Entry 3W97 (X-ray diffraction, 3.20 A resolution); this record covers chains F and J of the 10 polymer chains in the assembly.

# Chain F
Protein: Histone H4
Source organism: Homo sapiens
UniProtKB: P62805 (H4_HUMAN); residues 0-102 here correspond to UniProt positions 1-103 (UniProt number = residue number + 1)
Chain sequence (106 residues; numbered -3 to 102; the number before each row is that of its first residue; numbers below 1 keep their minus sign (Gly-3 is residue -3)):
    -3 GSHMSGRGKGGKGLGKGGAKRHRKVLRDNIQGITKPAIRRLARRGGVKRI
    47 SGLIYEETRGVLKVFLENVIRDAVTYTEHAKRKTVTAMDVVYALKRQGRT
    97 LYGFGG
Not modelled in the structure: -3 to 18
Sequence notes: expression tag (-3 to -1)

# Chain J
Molecule: 146-nt DNA strand
Sequence (146 nucleotides; numbered 147 to 292; the number before each row is that of its first residue):
   147 ATCAATATCCACCTGCAGATTCTACCAAAAGTGTATTTGGAAACTGCTCC
   197 ATCAAAAGGCATGTTCAGCTGAATTCAGCTGAACATGCCTTTTGATGGAG
   247 CAGTTTCCAAATACACTTTTGGTAGAATCTGCAGGTGGATATTGAT

# Chain F / chain J interface
Contacting residue pairs (8):
  Arg19(F) - DT198(J)  salt bridge to the phosphate
  Arg19(F) - DC199(J)  phosphate contact
  Thr30(F) - DA207(J)  sugar contact
  Thr30(F) - DT208(J)  phosphate contact
  Pro32(F) - DA207(J)  phosphate contact
  Pro32(F) - DT208(J)  phosphate contact
  Arg36(F) - DA207(J)  salt bridge to the phosphate
  Arg45(F) - DT216(J)  hydrogen bond to the phosphate
Interface residues without a listed pair, chain F (6 interface residues in all): Lys31
Interface residues without a listed pair, chain J (6 interface residues in all): DG217

# Overview
Chain F and chain J each contribute 6 residues to their interface; the contacts include 1 hydrogen bond and 2
salt bridges. Polar pairs include Arg45(F)-DT216(J), Arg19(F)-DT198(J) and Arg36(F)-DA207(J).
Chain F is Histone H4 (Homo sapiens) and chain J is a 146-nt DNA strand; the structure, Crystal Structure of
Human Nucleosome Core Particle lacking H2B N-terminal region, was determined by X-ray diffraction (same
publication as 3W98 and 3W99).
